8TBW - chains A and C of the 3 polymer chains in the assembly; structure by X-ray diffraction, 2.08 A resolution.

# Chain A
Protein: HLA-A*02:01 alpha chain
Source organism: Homo sapiens
UniProtKB: Q53Z42 (Q53Z42_HUMAN); residues 1-275 here correspond to UniProt positions 25-299 (UniProt number = residue number + 24)
Amino-acid sequence (275 residues; row label = number of the first residue in the row):
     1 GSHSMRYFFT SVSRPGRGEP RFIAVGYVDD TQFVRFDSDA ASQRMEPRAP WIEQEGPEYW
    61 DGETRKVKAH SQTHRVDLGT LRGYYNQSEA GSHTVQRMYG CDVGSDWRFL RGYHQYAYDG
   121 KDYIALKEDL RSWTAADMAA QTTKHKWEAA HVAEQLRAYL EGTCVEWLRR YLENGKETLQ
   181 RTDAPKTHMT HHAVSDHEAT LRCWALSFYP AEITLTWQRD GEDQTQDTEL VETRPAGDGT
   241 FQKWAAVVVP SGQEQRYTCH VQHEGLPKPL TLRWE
Cystine bridges: Cys101-Cys164, Cys203-Cys259

# Chain C
Protein: Sorting nexin 24 (127-135) peptide
Amino-acid sequence (9 residues; each row starts with the number of its first residue):
     1 KLSHQPVLL

# Chain A / chain C interface
Residue-residue contacts (36; chain A residue first):
  Met5(A) - Lys1(C)
  Tyr7(A) - Lys1(C)  hydrogen bond (side chain-backbone)
  Tyr7(A) - Leu2(C)
  Phe9(A) - Leu2(C)  hydrophobic
  Met45(A) - Leu2(C)  hydrophobic
  Tyr59(A) - Lys1(C)
  Glu63(A) - Lys1(C)
  Glu63(A) - Leu2(C)  hydrogen bond (side chain-backbone)
  Lys66(A) - Leu2(C)  hydrogen bond (side chain-backbone)
  Lys66(A) - Ser3(C)
  Lys66(A) - His4(C)
  Val67(A) - Leu2(C)
  His70(A) - Ser3(C)
  Asp77(A) - Leu8(C)
  Asp77(A) - Leu9(C)  hydrogen bond (side chain-backbone)
  Thr80(A) - Leu9(C)
  Leu81(A) - Leu9(C)  hydrophobic
  Tyr84(A) - Leu9(C)  hydrogen bond (side chain-backbone)
  Arg97(A) - Val7(C)
  Tyr99(A) - Leu2(C)
  Tyr99(A) - Ser3(C)  hydrogen bond (side chain-backbone)
  Tyr116(A) - Val7(C)
  Tyr116(A) - Leu9(C)  hydrophobic
  Thr143(A) - Leu9(C)  hydrogen bond (side chain-backbone)
  Lys146(A) - Leu8(C)
  Lys146(A) - Leu9(C)  hydrogen bond (side chain-backbone)
  Trp147(A) - Val7(C)  hydrophobic
  Trp147(A) - Leu8(C)  hydrogen bond (side chain-backbone)
  Trp147(A) - Leu9(C)  hydrophobic
  Gln155(A) - Gln5(C)
  Leu156(A) - Val7(C)  hydrophobic
  Tyr159(A) - Lys1(C)  hydrogen bond (side chain-backbone)
  Tyr159(A) - Leu2(C)
  Tyr159(A) - Ser3(C)
  Trp167(A) - Lys1(C)
  Tyr171(A) - Lys1(C)  hydrogen bond (side chain-backbone)
Also at the interface, not in a pair above, chain A (30 interface residues in all): Thr73, His114, Tyr123, Ile124, Val152, Thr163

# Overview
Chain A and chain C form an interface of 30 and 8 residues respectively; the contacts include 11 hydrogen
bonds. Polar contacts include Tyr7(A)-Lys1(C), Glu63(A)-Leu2(C) and Lys66(A)-Leu2(C).
Here chain A is HLA-A*02:01 alpha chain (Homo sapiens) and chain C is Sorting nexin 24 (127-135) peptide.
Entry 8TBW (Human Class I MHC HLA-A2 in complex with sorting nexin 24 (127-135) peptide KLSHQPVLL) was
determined by X-ray diffraction (same publication as 8TBV and 8U9G).
